PDB entry 7ZMH | electron microscopy, 2.47 A resolution | chains 4 and 5 of the 26 polymer chains in the assembly

# Chain 4
Protein: NADH-ubiquinone oxidoreductase chain 4
Organism: Chaetomium thermophilum var. thermophilum DSM 1495
Notes: EC 7.1.1.2
UniProt: G1DJA7 (G1DJA7_CHATD); residue numbers follow UniProt; this construct covers 1-542
Sequence (542 residues; row label = number of the first residue in the row):
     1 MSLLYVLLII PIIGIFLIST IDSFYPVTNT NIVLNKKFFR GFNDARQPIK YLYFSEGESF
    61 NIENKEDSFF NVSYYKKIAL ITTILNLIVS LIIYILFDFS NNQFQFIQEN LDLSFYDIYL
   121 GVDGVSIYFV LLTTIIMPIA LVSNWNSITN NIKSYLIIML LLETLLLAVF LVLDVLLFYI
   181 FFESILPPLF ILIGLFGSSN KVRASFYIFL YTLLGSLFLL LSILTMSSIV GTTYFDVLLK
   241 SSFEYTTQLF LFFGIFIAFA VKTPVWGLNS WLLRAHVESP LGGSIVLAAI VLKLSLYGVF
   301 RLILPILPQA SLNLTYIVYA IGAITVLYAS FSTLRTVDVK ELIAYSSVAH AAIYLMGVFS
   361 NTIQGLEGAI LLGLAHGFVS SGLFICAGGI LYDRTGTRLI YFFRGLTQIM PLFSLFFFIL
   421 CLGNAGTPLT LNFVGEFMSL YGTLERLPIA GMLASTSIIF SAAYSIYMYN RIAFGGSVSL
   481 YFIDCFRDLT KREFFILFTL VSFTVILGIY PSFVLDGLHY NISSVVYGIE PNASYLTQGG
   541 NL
Unresolved in the structure: 26-68, 538-542
Small-molecule neighbours:
  - 1,2-Distearoyl-sn-glycerophosphoethanolamine (3PE), molecule 1: Leu-3, Val-6, Ile-92, Ile-95, Leu-96
  - 1,2-Distearoyl-sn-glycerophosphoethanolamine (3PE), molecule 2: Ile-10, Ile-13, Gly-14, Leu-17, Tyr-74, Lys-77, Ile-78, Ile-81, Thr-82, Leu-85
  - 1,2-Distearoyl-sn-glycerophosphoethanolamine (3PE), molecule 3: Ser-19, Lys-153, Ser-154, Ile-157, Ile-158, Leu-161, Leu-165, Ser-184, Pro-187, Pro-188, Ile-191
  - 1,2-Distearoyl-sn-glycerophosphoethanolamine (3PE), molecule 4: Ile-506, Ile-509, Tyr-510, Phe-513
  - Lauryl Maltose Neopentyl Glycol (LMN), molecule 1: Phe-218, Leu-221, Ser-222, Thr-225, Ile-229, Glu-244, Thr-246, Thr-247, Phe-250, Phe-253, Gly-254, Ile-257
  - Lauryl Maltose Neopentyl Glycol (LMN), molecule 2: Leu-444, Pro-448, Met-452
  - 1,2-diacyl-sn-glycero-3-phosphocholine (PC1), molecule 1: Tyr-128, Leu-131, Leu-132, Ile-135, Leu-374, Phe-378, Phe-503, Ile-506, Leu-507, Phe-513, Val-514
  - 1,2-diacyl-sn-glycero-3-phosphocholine (PC1), molecule 2: Val-202, Arg-203, Phe-206, Tyr-207, Leu-210, Tyr-211, Leu-214, Ile-257, Leu-268
  - 1,2-diacyl-sn-glycero-3-phosphocholine (PC1), molecule 3: Leu-334, Ile-459, Phe-460, Ala-463, Tyr-467
  - 1,2-diacyl-sn-glycero-3-phosphocholine (PC1), molecule 4: Thr-407, Gln-408, Pro-411, Ser-414, Leu-415, Phe-418, Ile-419, Leu-422, Thr-427, Pro-428, Leu-429, Thr-430, Tyr-469, Phe-474, Val-505

# Chain 5
Protein: NADH-ubiquinone oxidoreductase chain 5
Organism: Chaetomium thermophilum var. thermophilum DSM 1495
Notes: EC 7.1.1.2
UniProt: G1DJA3 (G1DJA3_CHATD); the construct has insertions or renumbered stretches relative to UniProt, so the offset changes along the chain: 1-444 = UniProt 1-444; 459-679 = UniProt 445-665
Sequence (679 residues; numbered 1 to 679; the number before each row is that of its first residue):
     1 MYLSIIILPL LGSVVSGFFG RKVGVSGAQL ITCSSVIITT ILSIIAFFEV GFNNIPVTIN
    61 IFRWIDSEWF IINWGFQYDS LTVSMLIPVL IISSLVHIYS ISYMSSDPHN QRFFSYLSLF
   121 TFMMIILVTA NNYLLMFVGW EGVGVCSYLL VSFWFTRIAA NQSSISAFLT NRVGDCFLTV
   181 GMFAILWSLG NLDYATVFSL APYINSNVVI IIGICLLIGA MAKSSQVGLH VWLPMAMEGP
   241 TPVSALIHAA TMVTAGVYLL MRSSPLIEYS STVLLLCLWL GAITTVFSSL IGLFQQDIKK
   301 VIAYSTMSQL GMMVLSIGLS SYNIALFHLV NHAFYKALLF LGAGSVIHAV ADNQDFRKFG
   361 GLISYLPLTY SVMLIASLSL VAFPFMTGFY SKDFILESAY GQFSFSGVAV YIIATIGAIF
   421 TTLYSVKVLY LTFLSNPNGP RTYYRLAIDN FFSAQAIKSY KPAHEGDFFL TLPLVILALF
   481 SIFFGFITKD IFIGLGSNFF VDNSLFIHPI HEIMIDTEFA VPVLFKLLPF IFTISFSVIA
   541 LTLSELLSEL VIYFKFSRFG YNIFGFFNQR FLIEFFYNKY ITNLILNLGG QITKILDKGS
   601 IELFGPYGLE RGLVKLSKNI SSLSTSHVTT YALYILVGFI LYLIYNNLLL DYSYLLLIII
   661 LLLLLMMIGE SNSEDVTLH
Unresolved in the structure: 671-679
Differences from the reference sequence: insertion (445-458)
Small-molecule neighbours:
  - 1,2-Distearoyl-sn-glycerophosphoethanolamine (3PE), molecule 1: Leu-3, Ile-6, Ile-7, Leu-10, Leu-11, Val-14, Ile-61, Trp-74, Phe-76, Leu-119, Phe-122, Met-123, Ile-126
  - 1,2-Distearoyl-sn-glycerophosphoethanolamine (3PE), molecule 2: Ile-41, Ile-44, Phe-47, Phe-48, Phe-52, Phe-480, Phe-484, Ile-487, Thr-488, Ile-491
  - 1,2-Distearoyl-sn-glycerophosphoethanolamine (3PE), molecule 3: Asn-60, Ile-61, Phe-62, Arg-63, Asn-73
  - 1,2-Distearoyl-sn-glycerophosphoethanolamine (3PE), molecule 4: Leu-290, Leu-293, Phe-294, Gln-296, Ile-413, Ile-416, Phe-420, Leu-423, Lys-427, Leu-431, Phe-536, Ile-539, Ala-540, Ser-544, Val-551, Phe-554, Lys-555, Phe-564, Phe-567
  - 1,2-Distearoyl-sn-glycerophosphoethanolamine (3PE), molecule 5: Arg-558, Phe-559, Asn-562, Ile-563, Phe-566, Phe-567
  - 1,2-Distearoyl-sn-glycerophosphoethanolamine (3PE), molecule 6: Leu-603, Phe-604, Gly-605, Gly-608, Leu-609, Arg-611, Gly-612, Leu-613, Lys-615, Leu-656, Ile-659, Leu-663, Met-667
  - 1,2-Distearoyl-sn-glycerophosphoethanolamine (3PE), molecule 7: Leu-603, Phe-604, Arg-611
  - 1,2-Distearoyl-sn-glycerophosphoethanolamine (3PE), molecule 8: Leu-623, Tyr-634, Val-637, Gly-638, Leu-641, Leu-655, Leu-662, Met-666
  - Lauryl Maltose Neopentyl Glycol (LMN): Val-180, Ala-184, Trp-187, Asn-207, Ile-211, Ile-214
  - 1,2-diacyl-sn-glycero-3-phosphocholine (PC1), molecule 1: Ser-13, Val-14, Gly-17, Phe-18, His-109, Arg-112, Ser-115, Tyr-116, Leu-119, Met-123, Val-138, Glu-141, Gly-142, Val-145, Leu-149, Phe-155
  - 1,2-diacyl-sn-glycero-3-phosphocholine (PC1), molecule 2: Ala-159, Gln-162, Ile-165, Ser-166, Leu-169, Thr-170, Val-173, Leu-229, Met-235, Tyr-577, Asn-578, Ile-581, Thr-582, Ile-585
  - 1,2-diacyl-sn-glycero-3-phosphocholine (PC1), molecule 3: Phe-604, Gly-605, Pro-606, Leu-609, Glu-610, Leu-613, Val-614

# How chain 4 and chain 5 interact
Residue-residue contacts - 99 pairs, chain 4 then chain 5:
  Arg-203(4) with Tyr-607(5); Glu-610(5), salt bridge
  Tyr-207(4) with Glu-602(5), hydrogen bond; Pro-606(5)
  Tyr-211(4) with Pro-606(5)
  Trp-266(4) with Ile-592(5); Leu-596(5), hydrophobic; Asp-597(5), hydrogen bond; Ile-601(5), hydrophobic
  Gly-267(4) with Ile-601(5)
  Ser-270(4) with Glu-602(5)
  Arg-274(4) with Glu-602(5), salt bridge
  Tyr-328(4) with Ile-592(5), hydrophobic
  Phe-331(4) with Ile-585(5), hydrophobic; Gly-589(5)
  Ser-332(4) with Thr-593(5); Asp-597(5)
  Arg-335(4) with Leu-586(5), hydrogen bond (side chain-backbone); Gly-589(5); Gly-590(5)
  Glu-341(4) with Lys-598(5), salt bridge
  Tyr-345(4) with Asp-597(5), hydrogen bond
  Ile-363(4) with Ser-67(5)
  Gln-364(4) with Ser-67(5), hydrogen bond (side chain-backbone); Glu-68(5), hydrogen bond; Trp-69(5); Phe-70(5)
  Glu-367(4) with Ser-67(5), hydrogen bond
  Thr-407(4) with Phe-155(5)
  Gln-408(4) with Phe-155(5); Thr-156(5)
  Leu-415(4) with Phe-18(5), hydrophobic
  Phe-418(4) with Tyr-148(5), hydrophobic; Leu-149(5), hydrophobic
  Ala-425(4) with Arg-172(5), hydrogen bond (backbone-side chain)
  Thr-427(4) with Val-145(5); Arg-172(5), hydrogen bond
  Pro-428(4) with Phe-137(5), hydrophobic; Val-138(5), hydrophobic; Glu-141(5)
  Leu-429(4) with Trp-74(5), hydrophobic
  Phe-433(4) with Trp-64(5), hydrophobic; Leu-134(5), hydrophobic; Phe-137(5), hydrophobic
  Phe-437(4) with Leu-134(5), hydrophobic; Thr-179(5); Phe-183(5); Leu-186(5), hydrophobic
  Met-438(4) with Ser-67(5)
  Leu-440(4) with Phe-183(5), hydrophobic
  Tyr-441(4) with Phe-70(5), hydrophobic; Phe-183(5); Leu-186(5), hydrophobic; Trp-187(5)
  Leu-444(4) with Trp-187(5), hydrophobic
  Glu-445(4) with Trp-187(5)
  Pro-448(4) with Trp-187(5), hydrophobic
  Ser-455(4) with Cys-176(5), hydrogen bond; Val-180(5)
  Ile-458(4) with Arg-172(5), hydrogen bond (backbone-side chain); Thr-179(5)
  Ile-459(4) with Arg-172(5); Val-173(5), hydrophobic; Cys-176(5), hydrophobic
  Ala-462(4) with Phe-168(5), hydrophobic; Leu-169(5); Arg-172(5)
  Ala-463(4) with Leu-169(5), hydrophobic
  Ile-466(4) with Tyr-148(5); Ile-165(5), hydrophobic; Phe-168(5), hydrophobic; Leu-169(5), hydrophobic
  Tyr-469(4) with Tyr-148(5)
  Asn-470(4) with Tyr-148(5), hydrogen bond; Asn-161(5), hydrogen bond; Ser-164(5), hydrogen bond; Ile-165(5)
  Phe-474(4) with Tyr-148(5); Ser-152(5); Phe-155(5), hydrophobic; Asn-161(5)
  Gly-475(4) with Phe-155(5), hydrogen bond (backbone-backbone); Ile-158(5); Asn-161(5), hydrogen bond (backbone-side chain)
  Gly-476(4) with Phe-155(5); Thr-156(5); Ile-158(5)
  Ser-477(4) with Thr-156(5)
  Gly-508(4) with Trp-64(5), hydrogen bond (backbone-side chain)
  Ile-509(4) with Phe-62(5), hydrophobic; Trp-64(5); Trp-74(5), hydrogen bond (backbone-side chain)
  Tyr-510(4) with Phe-62(5), hydrophobic; Arg-63(5), hydrogen bond
  Pro-511(4) with Trp-64(5)
  Ser-512(4) with Arg-63(5), hydrogen bond
  Asp-516(4) with Arg-63(5), salt bridge
  His-519(4) with Asp-66(5), hydrogen bond (side chain-backbone); Ser-67(5)
Interface residues without a listed pair, chain 4 (59 interface residues in all): Leu-334, Leu-422, Gly-426, Val-434, Thr-456, Phe-460, Tyr-467, Leu-515
Interface residues without a listed pair, chain 5 (53 interface residues in all): Ile-65, Met-182, Leu-192, Leu-588, Lys-594

# Summary
59 residues of chain 4 and 53 residues of chain 5 are in contact; the contacts include 21 hydrogen bonds and 4
salt bridges. Polar contacts include Arg-203(4)/Glu-610(5), Arg-274(4)/Glu-602(5) and Glu-341(4)/Lys-598(5).
Chain 4 is NADH-ubiquinone oxidoreductase chain 4 and chain 5 is NADH-ubiquinone oxidoreductase chain 5, both
from Chaetomium thermophilum var. thermophilum DSM 1495; the structure, CryoEM structure of mitochondrial
complex I from Chaetomium thermophilum (state 1) - membrane arm, was determined by electron microscopy (same
publication as 7ZM7, 7ZM8, 7ZMB, 7ZME and 7ZMG).
